1SUW - chains A and C of the 4 polymer chains in the assembly; structure by X-ray diffraction, 2.45 A resolution.

# Chain A (and C)
Molecule: Probable inorganic polyphosphate/ATP-NAD kinase
Source organism: Archaeoglobus fulgidus
Notes: EC 2.7.1.23; chain C of this document is another copy of the same molecule, construct and numbering; everything in this record applies to it too
UniProtKB: O30297 (PPNK_ARCFU); residue numbers follow UniProt; this construct covers 1-249
Chain sequence (249 residues; each row starts with the number of its first residue):
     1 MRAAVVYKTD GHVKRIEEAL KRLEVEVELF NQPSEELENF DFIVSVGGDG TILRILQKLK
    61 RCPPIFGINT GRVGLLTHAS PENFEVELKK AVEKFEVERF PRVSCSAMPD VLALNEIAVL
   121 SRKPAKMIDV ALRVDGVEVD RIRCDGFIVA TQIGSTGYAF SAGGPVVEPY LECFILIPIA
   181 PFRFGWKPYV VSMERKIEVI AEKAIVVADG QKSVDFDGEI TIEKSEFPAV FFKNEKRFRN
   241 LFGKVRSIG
Small-molecule neighbours:
  - NADP (NAP; NADP nicotinamide-adenine-dinucleotide phosphate), molecule 1: Gly48, Asp49, Gly50, Leu53, Arg54, Asn69, Val73, Leu75, Asn115, Glu116, Ile153, Gly154, Thr156, Gly157, Tyr158, Ser161, Asp209, Gly210, Gln211
  - NADP (NAP), molecule 2: Ala125, Lys126, Met127, Arg143, Asp145, Ala180, Phe182
UniProt features mapped onto this chain:
  - active site: Asp49 (Proton acceptor)
  - binding site (NAD(+)): Asp49, Gly50, Arg54, Asn115, Glu116, Lys126, Arg143, Asp145, Ile153, Thr156 to Ser161, Ala180, Gln211
From the paper describing this entry:
  - contacts within the chain: Asp49-Leu75 (hydrogen bond)
  - binding site for NADP: Asp49, Gly50, Arg54

# Chain A / chain C interface
Residue-residue contacts (9; chain A residue first):
  Arg183(A) - Phe184(C)
  Phe184(A) - Arg183(C)
  Phe184(A) - Gly185(C)
  Phe184(A) - Trp186(C)  hydrophobic
  Phe184(A) - Lys187(C)
  Gly185(A) - Phe184(C)
  Gly185(A) - Gly185(C)
  Trp186(A) - Phe184(C)
  Lys187(A) - Phe184(C)
Other interface residues (no listed pair), chain A (6 interface residues in all): Tyr189
Other interface residues (no listed pair), chain C (6 interface residues in all): Tyr189

# Overview
The chain A/chain C interface involves 6 residues from each chain. Chain A binds NADP. UniProt lists
active-site residue Asp49(A) and 17 NAD+-binding residues on chain A. The paper reports a binding site for
NADP at Asp49(A), Gly50(A) and Arg54(A); contacts within the chain involving Leu75(A) and Asp49(A).
Chain A and chain C are both Probable inorganic polyphosphate/ATP-NAD kinase (Archaeoglobus fulgidus); the
structure, Crystal structure of a NAD kinase from Archaeoglobus fulgidus in complex with its substrate and
product ..., was determined by X-ray diffraction (same publication as 1Z0Z, 1Z0S and 1Z0U).
